PDB entry 8E9H | electron microscopy, 2.70 A resolution | chains A and H of the 15 polymer chains in the assembly

[Chain A]
Name: NADH-quinone oxidoreductase subunit A
Source organism: Mycolicibacterium smegmatis MC2 155
Reference sequence: A0QU36 (A0QU36_MYCS2); residues 1-122 here = UniProt positions 1-122
Chain sequence (122 residues; each row starts with the number of its first residue):
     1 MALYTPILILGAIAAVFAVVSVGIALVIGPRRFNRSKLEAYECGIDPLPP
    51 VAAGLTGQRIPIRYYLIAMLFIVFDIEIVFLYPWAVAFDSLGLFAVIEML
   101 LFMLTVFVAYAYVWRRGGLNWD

[Chain H]
Name: NADH-quinone oxidoreductase subunit H
Source organism: Mycolicibacterium smegmatis MC2 155
Notes: EC 7.1.1.-
Reference sequence: A0QU29 (NUOH_MYCS2); numbering as in UniProt (aligned over 1-408)
Chain sequence (408 residues; each row starts with the number of its first residue):
     1 MTHPDPTLFGHDPWWLMLAKAVAIFVFLLLTVLSAILIERKLLGRMQMRF
    51 GPNRVGPAGLLQSLADGIKLALKEGLVPAGVDKPIYLLAPVISVIPAFVA
   101 FSVIPLGGAVSVFGHRTPLQLTDLPVAVLFILAATSIGVYGIVLAGWASG
   151 STYPLLGGLRSSAQVVSYEIAMGLSFVAVFLYAGTMSTSGIVAAQDRTWF
   201 VFLLLPSFLVYVVSMVGETNRAPFDLPEAEGELVGGFHTEYSSLKFAMFM
   251 LAEYVNMTTVSALATTMFLGGWHAPFPFNLIDGANSGWWPLLWFTAKVWT
   301 FMFLYFWLRATLPRLRYDQFMALGWKVLIPVSLLWIMVVAITRSLRQHGE
   351 GTWAAWLLTAAVVVVVALIWGLATSLRRRTVQPPPPQSTGAYPVPPLPSV
   401 GTKETADA
Unresolved in the structure: 396-408
Residues lining bound ligands: menaquinone-9 (MQ9): L29, V32, L33, I36, R40, L43, S63, L64, D66, G67, L70, A71, L244, A247, M250, L251, Y254, R309

[Interface between chain A and chain H]
Pairs across the interface - 108 pairs, chain A then chain H:
  A2(A) - G10(H)
  L3(A) - G10(H)
  L3(A) - T122(H)  hydrogen bond (backbone-side chain)
  L3(A) - D123(H)
  L3(A) - L124(H)
  Y4(A) - L124(H)  hydrophobic
  T5(A) - M17(H)
  P6(A) - M17(H)  hydrophobic
  P6(A) - L121(H)
  P6(A) - T122(H)
  I7(A) - S102(H)
  I7(A) - T122(H)
  I7(A) - L124(H)  hydrophobic
  I9(A) - M17(H)  hydrophobic
  I9(A) - L18(H)  hydrophobic
  I9(A) - A21(H)  hydrophobic
  L10(A) - A21(H)
  L10(A) - F98(H)
  L10(A) - S102(H)
  L10(A) - L121(H)  hydrophobic
  G11(A) - V99(H)
  I13(A) - F25(H)  hydrophobic
  A14(A) - F98(H)  hydrophobic
  A15(A) - I95(H)  hydrophobic
  F17(A) - F25(H)  hydrophobic
  F17(A) - L251(H)  hydrophobic
  A18(A) - V91(H)  hydrophobic
  A18(A) - M248(H)
  S21(A) - L244(H)
  S21(A) - M248(H)
  V22(A) - V91(H)  hydrophobic
  V22(A) - M248(H)  hydrophobic
  I24(A) - L244(H)  hydrophobic
  A25(A) - G75(H)  hydrogen bond (backbone-backbone)
  A25(A) - S243(H)
  A25(A) - L244(H)  hydrophobic
  L26(A) - V77(H)  hydrophobic
  I28(A) - A71(H)
  I28(A) - K73(H)
  G29(A) - L72(H)
  P30(A) - L72(H)
  P30(A) - E74(H)
  R31(A) - E74(H)
  R31(A) - G75(H)  hydrogen bond (side chain-backbone)
  R32(A) - E74(H)  hydrogen bond (backbone-side chain)
  K37(A) - E74(H)  salt bridge
  K37(A) - L76(H)
  L38(A) - L76(H)  hydrophobic
  L38(A) - P78(H)
  L38(A) - A79(H)  hydrogen bond (backbone-backbone)
  A40(A) - E240(H)
  Y41(A) - S151(H)  hydrogen bond (backbone-side chain)
  Y41(A) - V234(H)
  Y41(A) - T239(H)
  Y41(A) - E240(H)  hydrogen bond (backbone-side chain)
  C43(A) - Y153(H)  hydrogen bond
  I60(A) - L155(H)  hydrophobic
  I60(A) - L159(H)  hydrophobic
  Y64(A) - L159(H)  hydrogen bond (side chain-backbone)
  Y64(A) - A163(H)  hydrogen bond (side chain-backbone)
  Y64(A) - M321(H)  hydrophobic
  I67(A) - V166(H)  hydrophobic
  I67(A) - M321(H)  hydrophobic
  I67(A) - W325(H)
  F71(A) - V166(H)
  F71(A) - E169(H)
  F71(A) - I170(H)  hydrophobic
  F71(A) - W325(H)  hydrophobic
  F74(A) - I170(H)  hydrophobic
  F74(A) - W325(H)  hydrophobic
  D75(A) - I170(H)
  I78(A) - L174(H)  hydrophobic
  L81(A) - L174(H)  hydrophobic
  L81(A) - V177(H)  hydrophobic
  Y82(A) - L129(H)  hydrophobic
  Y82(A) - G173(H)  hydrogen bond (side chain-backbone)
  Y82(A) - V177(H)  hydrophobic
  Y82(A) - F180(H)  hydrophobic
  W84(A) - I336(H)  hydrophobic
  W84(A) - A340(H)  hydrophobic
  A85(A) - V177(H)
  A85(A) - F180(H)  hydrophobic
  A85(A) - L181(H)
  V86(A) - G184(H)
  V86(A) - M186(H)  hydrophobic
  F88(A) - L181(H)  hydrophobic
  F88(A) - A340(H)
  F88(A) - R343(H)
  D89(A) - R343(H)  salt bridge
  L93(A) - S344(H)
  L93(A) - H348(H)
  L100(A) - M337(H)  hydrophobic
  L100(A) - I341(H)  hydrophobic
  M103(A) - L333(H)
  M103(A) - I336(H)  hydrophobic
  M103(A) - M337(H)
  F107(A) - L333(H)  hydrophobic
  F107(A) - L334(H)  hydrophobic
  Y110(A) - W325(H)  hydrogen bond (side chain-backbone)
  Y110(A) - K326(H)
  Y110(A) - P330(H)
  W114(A) - K326(H)
  W114(A) - P330(H)  hydrophobic
  L119(A) - K326(H)
  N120(A) - K326(H)  hydrogen bond
  D122(A) - Y317(H)
  D122(A) - D318(H)
  D122(A) - M321(H)
Interface residues without a listed pair, chain A (59 interface residues in all): V19, E39, E42, I62, L70, V96, V106
Interface residues without a listed pair, chain H (78 interface residues in all): P4, F9, I24, L87, V94, V103, F130, L132, G150, T152, S162, V165, F176, T185, K245, I329, L372

[Summary]
Chain A and chain H form an interface of 59 and 78 residues respectively; the contacts include 13 hydrogen
bonds and 2 salt bridges. Among the polar pairs are K37(A)-E74(H), D89(A)-R343(H) and L3(A)-T122(H). Ligands
of chain H: menaquinone-9.
Here chain A is NADH-quinone oxidoreductase subunit A and chain H is NADH-quinone oxidoreductase subunit H,
both from Mycolicibacterium smegmatis MC2 155. Entry 8E9H (Mycobacterial respiratory complex I, fully-inserted
quinone) was determined by electron microscopy together with 8E9G and 8E9I from the same study.
